Entry 1IZK (X-ray diffraction, 2.20 A resolution); this record covers chain A.

Chain A:
Name: amylase
Source organism: Thermoactinomyces vulgaris
Notes: EC 3.2.1.1
Reference sequence: Q60053 (NEPU1_THEVU); residues 1-637 here correspond to UniProt positions 30-666 (UniProt number = residue number + 29)
Amino-acid sequence (637 residues; row label = number of the first residue in the row):
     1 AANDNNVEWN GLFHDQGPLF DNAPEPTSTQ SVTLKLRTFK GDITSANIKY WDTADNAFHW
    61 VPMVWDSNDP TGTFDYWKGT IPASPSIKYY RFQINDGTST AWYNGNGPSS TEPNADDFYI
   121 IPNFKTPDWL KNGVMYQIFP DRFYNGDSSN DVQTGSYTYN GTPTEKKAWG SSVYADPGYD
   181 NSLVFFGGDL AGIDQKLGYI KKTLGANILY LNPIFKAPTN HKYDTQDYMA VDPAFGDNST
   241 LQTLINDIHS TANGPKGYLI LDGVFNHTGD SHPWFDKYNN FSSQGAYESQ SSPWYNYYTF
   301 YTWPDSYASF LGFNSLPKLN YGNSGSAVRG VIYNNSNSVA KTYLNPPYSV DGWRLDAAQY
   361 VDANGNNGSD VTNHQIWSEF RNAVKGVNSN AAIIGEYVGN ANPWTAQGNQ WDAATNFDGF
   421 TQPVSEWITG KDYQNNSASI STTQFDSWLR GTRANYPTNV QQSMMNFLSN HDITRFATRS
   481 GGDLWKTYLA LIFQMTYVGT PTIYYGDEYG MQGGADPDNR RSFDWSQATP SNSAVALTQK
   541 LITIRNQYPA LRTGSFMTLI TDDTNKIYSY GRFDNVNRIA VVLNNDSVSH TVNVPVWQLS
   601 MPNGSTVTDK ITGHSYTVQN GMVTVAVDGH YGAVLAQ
Differences from the reference sequence: engineered mutation Val398 (Trp427 in Q60053)
Ion coordination: Ca2+ site 1: Ala2, Asp4, Asn6, Asp42, Asp96; Ca2+ site 2: Asn145, Asp147, Asn150, Asp151, Gly187, Asp189; Ca2+ site 3: Asp276, Asn279, Phe281, Ser283, Glu288
UniProt features mapped onto this chain:
  - active site: Asp356 (Nucleophile), Glu396 (Proton donor)
  - binding site (Ca(2+)): Ala2, Asp4, Asn6, Asp42, Asp96, Asn145, Asp147, Asn150, Asp151, Gly187, Asp189, Asp276, Asn280, Phe281, Ser283, Glu288
  - binding site (substrate): His267, Arg354, His471, Asp472, Asp516, Arg520
  - site: Asp472 (Transition state stabilizer)

Overview:
Ala2, Asp4, Asn6, Asp42 and Asp96 coordinate Ca2+ site 1. Asn145, Asp147, Asn150, Asp151, Gly187 and Asp189
form the Ca2+ site 2. Curated annotation (UniProt) lists active-site residues Asp356 and Glu396, 16
Ca2+-binding residues and 6 substrate-binding residues.
Chain A is amylase (Thermoactinomyces vulgaris); the structure, Thermoactinomyces vulgaris R-47 alpha-amylase
1 mutant enzyme w398v, was determined by X-ray diffraction, deposited together with 1IZJ.
